Entry 3VRE (X-ray diffraction, 2.20 A resolution); this record covers chains C and D of the 4 polymer chains in the assembly.

[Chain C]
Molecule: Hemoglobin subunit alpha
Source organism: Mammuthus primigenius
UniProt: D3U1H8 (D3U1H8_MAMPR); residues 1-141 here correspond to UniProt positions 2-142 (UniProt number = residue number + 1)
Amino-acid sequence (141 residues; each row starts with the number of its first residue):
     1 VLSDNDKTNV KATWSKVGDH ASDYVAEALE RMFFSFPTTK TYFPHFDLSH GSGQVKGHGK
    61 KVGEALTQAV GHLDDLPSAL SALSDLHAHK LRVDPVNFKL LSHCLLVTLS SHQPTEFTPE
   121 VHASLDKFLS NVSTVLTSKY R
Metal / ion sites: heme Fe near H87 (its only coordinating residue here)
Ligand contacts: heme (HEM): M32, Y42, F43, H45, F46, H58, K61, V62, A65, L66, L83, L86, H87, L91, V93, N97, F98, L101, V132, L136

[Chain D]
Molecule: Hemoglobin subunit beta/delta hybrid
Source organism: Mammuthus primigenius
UniProt: D3U1H9 (D3U1H9_MAMPR); residues 1-146 here correspond to UniProt positions 2-147 (UniProt number = residue number + 1)
Amino-acid sequence (146 residues; numbered 1 to 146; the number before each row is that of its first residue):
     1 VNLTAAEKTQ VANLWGKVNV KELGGEALSR LLVVYPWTRR FFEHFGDLST ADAVLHNAKV
    61 LAHGEKVLTS FGEGLKHLDN LKGTFSDLSE LHCDKLHVDP QNFRLLGNVL VIVLARHFGK
   121 EFTPDVQAAY EKVVAGVANA LAHKYH
Metal / ion sites: heme Fe near H92 (its only coordinating residue here)
Ligand contacts: heme (HEM): L31, F41, F42, F45, H63, K66, V67, S70, F71, F85, L88, L91, H92, L96, V98, N102, F103, L106, V137, L141

[Interface between chain C and chain D]
Residue-residue contacts (44; chain C residue first):
  E27(C) - K120(D)  salt bridge
  E30(C) - P124(D)
  R31(C) - K120(D)
  R31(C) - F122(D)  hydrogen bond (side chain-backbone)
  R31(C) - T123(D)
  R31(C) - P124(D)
  R31(C) - Q127(D)  hydrogen bond
  F34(C) - P124(D)  hydrophobic
  F34(C) - D125(D)
  F34(C) - A128(D)
  S35(C) - P124(D)
  S35(C) - Q127(D)
  S35(C) - A128(D)  hydrogen bond (side chain-backbone)
  S35(C) - E131(D)
  F36(C) - E131(D)
  H103(C) - N108(D)
  H103(C) - I112(D)
  H103(C) - E131(D)  salt bridge
  C104(C) - Q127(D)
  L106(C) - I112(D)  hydrophobic
  V107(C) - V111(D)  hydrophobic
  V107(C) - I112(D)  hydrophobic
  V107(C) - A115(D)  hydrophobic
  V107(C) - Q127(D)
  S110(C) - I112(D)  hydrogen bond (side chain-backbone)
  S110(C) - A115(D)
  S110(C) - R116(D)  hydrogen bond (side chain-backbone)
  S111(C) - A115(D)
  S111(C) - G119(D)
  S111(C) - K120(D)
  H112(C) - K120(D)
  P114(C) - R116(D)  hydrogen bond (backbone-side chain)
  F117(C) - R30(D)  hydrogen bond (backbone-side chain)
  F117(C) - I112(D)  hydrophobic
  F117(C) - R116(D)
  T118(C) - R30(D)  hydrogen bond (backbone-side chain)
  P119(C) - R30(D)
  P119(C) - L55(D)  hydrophobic
  H122(C) - R30(D)  hydrogen bond
  H122(C) - V34(D)
  H122(C) - I112(D)
  A123(C) - V34(D)
  D126(C) - V34(D)
  D126(C) - Y35(D)
Interface residues without a listed pair, chain C (22 interface residues in all): T115, E120
Interface residues without a listed pair, chain D (19 interface residues in all): V33

[Summary]
Chain C and chain D form an interface of 22 and 19 residues respectively; the contacts include 9 hydrogen
bonds and 2 salt bridges. Polar contacts include E27(C)-K120(D), H103(C)-E131(D) and R31(C)-F122(D). Ligands
of chain C: heme. Chain D binds heme.
Here chain C is Hemoglobin subunit alpha and chain D is Hemoglobin subunit beta/delta hybrid, both from
Mammuthus primigenius. Entry 3VRE (The crystal structure of hemoglobin from woolly mammoth in the deoxy form)
was determined by X-ray diffraction together with 3VRF and 3VRG from the same study.
